7LL9 - chains C and E of the 8 polymer chains in the assembly; structure by X-ray diffraction, 2.90 A resolution.

== Chain C ==
Molecule: Rfx-V2
Chain sequence (58 residues; each row starts with the number of its first residue):
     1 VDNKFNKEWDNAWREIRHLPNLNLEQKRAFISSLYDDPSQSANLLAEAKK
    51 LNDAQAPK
Unresolved in the structure: 1-4, 58
Modified residues: V1 (D-valine; DVA); D2, D10, D36, D37, D53 (D-aspartic acid; DAS); N3, N6, N11, N21, N23, N43, N52 (D-asparagine; DSG); K4, K7, K27, K49, K50, K58 (D-lysine; DLY); F5, F30 (D-phenylalanine; DPN); E8, E15, E25, E47 (D-glutamic acid; DGL); W9, W13 (D-tryptophan; DTR); A12, A29, A42, A46, A48, A54, A56 (D-alanine; DAL); R14, R17, R28 (D-arginine; DAR); I16, I31 (D-isoleucine; DIL); H18 (D-histidine; DHI); L19, L22, L24, L34, L44, L45, L51 (D-leucine; DLE); P20, P38, P57 (D-proline; DPR); Q26, Q40, Q55 (D-glutamine; DGN); S32, S33, S39, S41 (D-serine; DSN); Y35 (D-tyrosine; DTY)

== Chain E ==
Molecule: Isoform L-VEGF189 of Vascular endothelial growth factor A
From: Homo sapiens
UniProtKB: P15692 (VEGFA_HUMAN), isoform P15692-13; residues 34-135 here correspond to UniProt positions 214-315 (UniProt number = residue number + 180)
Chain sequence (103 residues; row label = number of the first residue in the row):
    33 SGQNHHEVVKFMDVYQRSYCHPIETLVDIFQEYPDEIEYIFKPSCVPLMR
    83 CGGCCNDEGLECVPTEESNITMQIMRIKPHQGQHIGEMSFLQHNKCECRP
   133 KKD
Unresolved in the structure: 33-38, 135
Sequence notes: expression tag (33)
Cystine bridges: C52-C94, C83-C128, C87-C130
Swiss-Prot annotation at these positions:
  - glycosylation: N101 (N-linked (GlcNAc...) asparagine)

== Chain C / chain E interface ==
Contacting residue pairs (24):
  N23(C) - E64(E)
  N23(C) - Y65(E)
  N23(C) - P66(E)
  N23(C) - D67(E)
  L24(C) - D67(E)  hydrogen bond (backbone-side chain)
  E25(C) - Y65(E)
  E25(C) - M120(E)
  E25(C) - S121(E)
  Q26(C) - Y65(E)
  R28(C) - S121(E)
  A29(C) - N101(E)
  A29(C) - S121(E)
  A29(C) - F122(E)
  A29(C) - L123(E)
  F30(C) - L123(E)
  S32(C) - N101(E)
  S33(C) - E99(E)
  S33(C) - S100(E)
  S33(C) - N101(E)
  Q40(C) - E98(E)
  N43(C) - T97(E)
  L44(C) - E99(E)
  E47(C) - T97(E)
  E47(C) - E99(E)
Interface residues without a listed pair, chain E (14 interface residues in all): E119

== Summary ==
The interface between chain C and chain E involves 13 residues on one side and 14 on the other; the contacts
include 1 hydrogen bond. Its one hydrogen-bonded contact is L24(C)-D67(E).
Chain C is Rfx-V2 and chain E is Isoform L-VEGF189 of Vascular endothelial growth factor A (Homo sapiens); the
structure, D-Protein RFX-V2 Bound to the VEGFR1 Domain 3 Site on VEGF-A, was determined by X-ray diffraction
together with 7LL8 from the same study.
